Entry 7T9P (electron microscopy, 2.00 A resolution); this record covers chains B and D of the 4 polymer chains in the assembly.

[Chain B]
Protein: viral protein 2
From: enterovirus D68
UniProtKB: A0A097BW12 (A0A097BW12_HED68); residues 10-247 here correspond to UniProt positions 79-316 (UniProt number = residue number + 69)
Sequence (238 residues; each row starts with the number of its first residue):
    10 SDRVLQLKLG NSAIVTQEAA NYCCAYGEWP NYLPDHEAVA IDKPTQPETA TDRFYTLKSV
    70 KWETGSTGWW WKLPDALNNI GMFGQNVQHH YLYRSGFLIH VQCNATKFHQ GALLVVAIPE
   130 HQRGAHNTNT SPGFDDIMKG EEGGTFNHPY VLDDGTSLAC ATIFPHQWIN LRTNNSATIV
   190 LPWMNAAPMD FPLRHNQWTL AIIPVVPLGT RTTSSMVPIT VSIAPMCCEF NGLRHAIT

[Chain D]
Protein: viral protein 4
From: enterovirus D68
UniProtKB: A0A097BW12 (A0A097BW12_HED68); residues 1-68 here correspond to UniProt positions 2-69 (UniProt number = residue number + 1)
Sequence (68 residues; numbered 1 to 68; the number before each row is that of its first residue):
     1 GAQVTRQQTG THENANIATN GSHITYNQIN FYKDSYAASA SKQDFSQDPS KFTEPVVEGL
    61 KAGAPVLK
Unresolved in the structure: 1-28, 68

[How chain B and chain D interact]
Contacting residue pairs (14):
  D11(B) - V66(D)
  D11(B) - L67(D)
  R12(B) - L67(D)
  N30(B) - V56(D)
  N30(B) - V57(D)
  N30(B) - E58(D)  hydrogen bond (side chain-backbone)
  Y31(B) - V56(D)
  Y31(B) - V57(D)  hydrogen bond (backbone-backbone)
  C32(B) - P55(D)
  C33(B) - P55(D)  hydrogen bond (backbone-backbone)
  C33(B) - V57(D)  hydrophobic
  Y35(B) - K51(D)
  Y35(B) - F52(D)  hydrophobic
  T182(B) - L67(D)
Also at the interface, not in a pair above, chain B (11 interface residues in all): A29, G36, I172
Also at the interface, not in a pair above, chain D (9 interface residues in all): L60

[Summary]
11 residues of chain B and 9 residues of chain D are in contact; the contacts include 3 hydrogen bonds. Polar
contacts include N30(B)-E58(D), Y31(B)-V57(D) and C33(B)-P55(D).
Here chain B is viral protein 2 and chain D is viral protein 4, both from enterovirus D68. Entry 7T9P (Cryo-EM
structure of Human Enterovirus D68 US/MO/14-18947 strain native virion) was determined by electron microscopy.
